2B2U - chains B and C of the 4 polymer chains in the assembly; structure by X-ray diffraction, 2.95 A resolution.

Chain B:
Molecule: Chromodomain-helicase-DNA-binding protein 1
Source organism: Homo sapiens
UniProt: O14646 (CHD1_HUMAN); residues 10-185 here correspond to UniProt positions 268-443 (UniProt number = residue number + 258)
Sequence (187 residues; each row starts with the number of its first residue):
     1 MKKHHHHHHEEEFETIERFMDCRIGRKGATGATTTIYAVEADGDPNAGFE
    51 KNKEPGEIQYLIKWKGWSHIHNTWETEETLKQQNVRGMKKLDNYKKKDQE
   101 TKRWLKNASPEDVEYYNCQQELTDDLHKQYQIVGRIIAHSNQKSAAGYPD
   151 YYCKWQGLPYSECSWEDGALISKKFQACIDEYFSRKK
Unresolved in the structure: 1-10, 52, 144-145, 186-187
Differences from the reference sequence: cloning artifact (1-3, 186-187); expression tag (4-9)

Chain C:
Molecule: Chromodomain-helicase-DNA-binding protein 1
Source organism: Homo sapiens
UniProt: O14646 (CHD1_HUMAN); residues 10-115 here correspond to UniProt positions 268-373 (UniProt number = residue number + 258)
Sequence (115 residues; numbered 1 to 115; the number before each row is that of its first residue):
     1 MKKHHHHHHEEEFETIERFMDCRIGRKGATGATTTIYAVEADGDPNAGFE
    51 KNKEPGEIQYLIKWKGWSHIHNTWETEETLKQQNVRGMKKLDNYKKKDQE
   101 TKRWLKNASPEDVEY
Unresolved in the structure: 1-12, 100-115
Differences from the reference sequence: cloning artifact (1-3); expression tag (4-9)

Interface between chain B and chain C:
Pairs across the interface - 5 pairs, chain B then chain C:
  K96(B) with F49(C)
  R103(B) with D21(C), salt bridge; C22(C); W74(C)
  N107(B) with I36(C)
Other interface residues (no listed pair), chain B (4 interface residues in all): Q99
Other interface residues (no listed pair), chain C (8 interface residues in all): R23, E40, E50

Summary:
The interface between chain B and chain C involves 4 residues on one side and 8 on the other; the contacts
include 1 salt bridge. The salt-bridged pair is R103(B)-D21(C).
Here chain B is Chromodomain-helicase-DNA-binding protein 1 and chain C is Chromodomain-helicase-DNA-binding
protein 1, both from Homo sapiens. Entry 2B2U (Tandem chromodomains of human CHD1 complexed with Histone H3
Tail containing trimethyllysine 4 and dimethylarginine 2) was determined by X-ray diffraction together with
2B2T, 2B2V, 2B2W and 2B2Y from the same study.
